PDB entry 8Q3R | electron microscopy, 3.80 A resolution | chains D and E of the 3 polymer chains in the assembly

[Chain D]
Protein: Uracil-DNA glycosylase
Organism: Vaccinia virus Copenhagen
UniProt: P20536 (UNG_VACCC); numbering as in UniProt (aligned over 1-218)
Sequence (242 residues; each row starts with the number of its first residue; numbers below 1 keep their minus sign (Met-23 is residue -23)):
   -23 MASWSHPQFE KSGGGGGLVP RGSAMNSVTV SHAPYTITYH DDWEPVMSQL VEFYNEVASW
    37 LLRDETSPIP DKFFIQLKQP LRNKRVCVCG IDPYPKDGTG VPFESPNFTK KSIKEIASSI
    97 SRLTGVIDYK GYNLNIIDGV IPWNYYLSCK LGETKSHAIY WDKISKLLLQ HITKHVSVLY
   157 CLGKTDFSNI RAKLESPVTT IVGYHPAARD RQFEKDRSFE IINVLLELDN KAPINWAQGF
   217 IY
Not modelled in the structure: -23 to 0
Differences from the reference sequence: initiating methionine (-23); expression tag (-22 to 0); conflict Ala208 (Val in P20536)
What the authors report for this chain:
  - mutagenesis - W36D: abolished growth
  - mutagenesis - W36A: decreased growth

[Chain E]
Protein: DNA polymerase
Organism: Vaccinia virus Copenhagen
UniProt: P20509 (DPOL_VACCC); numbering as in UniProt (aligned over 2-1006)
Sequence (1033 residues; row label = number of the first residue in the row; numbers below 1 keep their minus sign (Met-26 is residue -26)):
   -26 MSYYHHHHHH DYDIPTTENL YFQGAMDPDV RCINWFESHG ENRFLYLKSR CRNGETVFIR
    34 FPHYFYYVVT DEIYQSLSPP PFNARPLGKM RTIDIDETIS YNLDIKDRKC SVADMWLIEE
    94 PKKRSIQNAT MDEFLNISWF YISNGISPDG CYSLDEQYLT KINNGCYHCD DPRNCFAKKI
   154 PRFDIPRSYL FLDIECHFDK KFPSVFINPI SHTSYCYIDL SGKRLLFTLI NEEMLTEQEI
   214 QEAVDRGCLR IQSLMEMDYE RELVLCSEIV LLRIAKQLLE LTFDYVVTFN GHNFDLRYIT
   274 NRLELLTGEK IIFRSPDKKE AVHLCIYERN QSSHKGVGGM ANTTFHVNNN NGTIFFDLYS
   334 FIQKSEKLDS YKLDSISKNA FSCMGKVLNR GVREMTFIGD DTTDAKGKAA AFAKVLTTGN
   394 YVTVDEDIIC KVIRKDIWEN GFKVVLLCPT LPNDTYKLSF GKDDVDLAQM YKDYNLNIAL
   454 DMARYCIHDA CLCQYLWEYY GVETKTDAGA STYVLPQSMV FEYRASTVIK GPLLKLLLET
   514 KTILVRSETK QKFPYEGGKV FAPKQKMFSN NVLIFDYNSL YPNVCIFGNL SPETLVGVVV
   574 STNRLEEEIN NQLLLQKYPP PRYITVHCEP RLPNLISEIA IFDRSIEGTI PRLLRTFLAE
   634 RARYKKMLKQ ATSSTEKAIY DSMQYTYKIV ANSVYGLMGF RNSALYSYAS AKSCTSIGRR
   694 MILYLESVLN GAELSNGMLR FANPLSNPFY MDDRDINPIV KTSLPIDYRF RFRSVYGDTD
   754 SVFTEIDSQD VDKSIEIAKE LERLINNRVL FNNFKIEFEA VYKNLIMQSK KKYTTMKYSA
   814 SSNSKSVPER INKGTSETRR DVSKFHKNMI KTYKTRLSEM LSEGRMNSNQ VCIDILRSLE
   874 TDLRSEFDSR SSPLELFMLS RMHHSNYKSA DNPNMYLVTE YNKNNPETIE LGERYYFAYI
   934 CPANVPWTKK LVNIKTYETI IDRSFKLGSD QRIFYEVYFK RLTSEIVNLL DNKVLCISFF
   994 ERMFGSKPTF YEA
Not modelled in the structure: -26 to -4, 307-312, 830-1006
Differences from the reference sequence: initiating methionine (-26); expression tag (-25 to 1)
What the authors report for this chain:
  - mutagenesis - F179D: abolished growth
  - mutagenesis - L278A: decreased growth

[Chain D / chain E interface]
Contacting residue pairs (7; chain D residue first):
  Glu28(D) - Lys174(E)  salt bridge
  Glu32(D) - Ile180(E)
  Trp36(D) - Leu278(E)
  Arg39(D) - Leu278(E)  hydrogen bond (side chain-backbone)
  Ile135(D) - Phe179(E)
  Ile135(D) - Lys283(E)
  Tyr136(D) - Leu278(E)  hydrophobic
Interface residues without a listed pair, chain E (7 interface residues in all): Glu277, Leu279
Interface features reported in the paper:
  - pairs named by the authors: Arg39(D)-Leu278(E) (hydrogen bond)
  - interface residues, chain D: Trp36(D), Ile135(D), Tyr136(D)
  - interface residues, chain E: Phe179(E), Ile180(E), Leu279(E)

[Overview]
Chain D and chain E form an interface of 6 and 7 residues respectively; the contacts include 1 hydrogen bond
and 1 salt bridge. Polar pairs include Glu28(D)-Lys174(E) and Arg39(D)-Leu278(E). The authors report a
hydrogen bond between Arg39(D) and Leu278(E). From the paper: W36D of chain D abolishes growth; interface
residues Trp36(D), Ile135(D) and Phe179(E) among others; 4 substitutions were tested in all.
Here chain D is Uracil-DNA glycosylase and chain E is DNA polymerase, both from Vaccinia virus Copenhagen.
Entry 8Q3R (Cryo-EM structure of the DNA polymerase holoenzyme E9-A20-D4 of vaccinia virus) was determined by
electron microscopy together with 8QAM from the same study.
